Entry 9GXG (electron microscopy, 1.92 A resolution); this record covers chains B and C of the 9 polymer chains in the assembly.

[Chain B (and C)]
Name: Spike glycoprotein
From: Severe acute respiratory syndrome coronavirus 2
Notes: chain C of this document is another copy of the same molecule, construct and numbering; everything in this record applies to it too
Reference sequence: P0DTC2 (SPIKE_SARS2); residue numbers follow UniProt; this construct covers 14-1146
Amino-acid sequence (1133 residues; numbered 14 to 1146; the number before each row is that of its first residue):
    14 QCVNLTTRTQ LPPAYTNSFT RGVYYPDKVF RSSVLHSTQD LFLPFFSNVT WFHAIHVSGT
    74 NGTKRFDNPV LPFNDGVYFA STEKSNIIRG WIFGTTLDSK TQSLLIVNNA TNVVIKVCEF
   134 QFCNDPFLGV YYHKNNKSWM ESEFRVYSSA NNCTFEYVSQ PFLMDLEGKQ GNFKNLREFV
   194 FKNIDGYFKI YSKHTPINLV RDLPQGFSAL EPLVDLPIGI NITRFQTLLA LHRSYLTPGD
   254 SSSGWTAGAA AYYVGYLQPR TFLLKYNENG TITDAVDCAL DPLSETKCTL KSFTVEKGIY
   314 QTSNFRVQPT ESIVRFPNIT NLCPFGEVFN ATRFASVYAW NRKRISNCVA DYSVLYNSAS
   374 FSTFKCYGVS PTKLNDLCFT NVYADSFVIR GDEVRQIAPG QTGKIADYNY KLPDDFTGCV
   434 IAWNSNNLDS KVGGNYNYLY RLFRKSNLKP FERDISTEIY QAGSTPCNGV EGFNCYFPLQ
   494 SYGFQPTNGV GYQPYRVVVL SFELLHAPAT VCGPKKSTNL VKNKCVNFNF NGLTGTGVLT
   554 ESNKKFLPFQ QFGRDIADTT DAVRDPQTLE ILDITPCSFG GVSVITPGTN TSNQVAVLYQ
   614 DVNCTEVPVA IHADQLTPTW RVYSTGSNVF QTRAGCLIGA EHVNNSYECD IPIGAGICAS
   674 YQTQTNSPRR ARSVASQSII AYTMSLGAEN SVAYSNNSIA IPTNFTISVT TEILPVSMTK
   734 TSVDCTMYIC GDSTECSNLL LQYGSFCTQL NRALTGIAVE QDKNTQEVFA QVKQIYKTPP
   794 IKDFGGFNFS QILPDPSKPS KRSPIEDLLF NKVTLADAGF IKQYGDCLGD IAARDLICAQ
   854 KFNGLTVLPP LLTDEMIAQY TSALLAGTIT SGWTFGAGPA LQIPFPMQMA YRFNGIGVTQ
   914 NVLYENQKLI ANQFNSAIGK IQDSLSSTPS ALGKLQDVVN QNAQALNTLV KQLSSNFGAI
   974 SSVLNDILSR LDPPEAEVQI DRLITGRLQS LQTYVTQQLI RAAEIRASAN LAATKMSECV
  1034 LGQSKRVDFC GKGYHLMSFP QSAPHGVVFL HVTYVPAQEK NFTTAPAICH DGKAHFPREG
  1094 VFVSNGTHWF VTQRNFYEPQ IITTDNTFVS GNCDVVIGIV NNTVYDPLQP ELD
Disordered / not traced: 71-75, 619-632, 677-688, 1146 (chain C: 71-75, 619-632, 677-688)
Construct notes: engineered mutation Pro817 (Phe in P0DTC2), Pro892 (Ala in P0DTC2), Pro899 (Ala in P0DTC2), Pro942 (Ala in P0DTC2), Pro986 (Lys in P0DTC2), Pro987 (Val in P0DTC2)
UniProt features mapped onto this chain:
  - region: Asn280 to Cys301 (Putative superantigen), Arg403 to Asp405 (Integrin-binding motif), Asn448 to Phe456 (Immunodominant HLA epitope recognized by the CD8+), Pro681 to Ala684 (Putative superantigen), Ser816 to Tyr837 (Fusion peptide 1), Lys835 to Phe855 (Fusion peptide 2)
  - site (Cleavage): Arg685, Ser686, Arg815, Ser816
  - glycosylation: Asn17 (N-linked (GlcNAc...) (complex) asparagine), Asn61 (N-linked (GlcNAc...) (hybrid) asparagine), Asn74 (N-linked (GlcNAc...) (complex) asparagine), Asn122 (N-linked (GlcNAc...) (hybrid) asparagine), Asn149 (N-linked (GlcNAc...) (complex) asparagine), Asn165 (N-linked (GlcNAc...) (complex) asparagine), Asn234 (N-linked (GlcNAc...) (high mannose) asparagine), Asn282 (N-linked (GlcNAc...) (complex) asparagine), Thr323 (O-linked (GalNAc) threonine), Ser325 (O-linked (HexNAc...) serine), Asn331 (N-linked (GlcNAc...) (complex) asparagine), Asn343 (N-linked (GlcNAc...) (complex) asparagine), Asn603 (N-linked (GlcNAc...) (hybrid) asparagine), Asn616 (N-linked (GlcNAc...) (complex) asparagine), Asn657 (N-linked (GlcNAc...) (complex) asparagine), Thr676 (O-linked (GlcNAc...) threonine), Thr678 (O-linked (GlcNAc...) threonine), Asn709 (N-linked (GlcNAc...) (high mannose) asparagine), Asn717 (N-linked (GlcNAc...) (hybrid) asparagine), Asn801 (N-linked (GlcNAc...) (hybrid) asparagine) and 3 more in UniProt
  - natural variant: Leu18 (L18F: In strain: Beta/B.1.351, Gamma/P.1 and 1 more), Thr19 (T19I: In strain: Omicron/BQ.1.1, Omicron/XBB.1.5 and 1 more; T19R: In strain: Delta/B.1.617.2, Omicron/BA.2 and 4 more), Thr20 (T20N: In strain: Gamma/P.1), Leu24 to Ala27 (sequence variant, change not given here; In strain: Omicron/BA.2, Omicron/BA.2.12.1 and 6 more), Pro26 (P26S: In strain: Gamma/P.1), Gln52 (Q52H: In strain: Omicron/EG.5.1), Ala67 (A67V: In strain: Eta/B.1.525, Omicron/BA.1), His69 to Val70 (deletion: In strain: Alpha/B.1.1.7, Eta/B.1.525 and 5 more), Gly75 (G75V: In strain: Lambda/C.37), Thr76 (T76I: In strain: Lambda/C.37), Asp80 (D80A: In strain: Beta/B.1.351), Val83 (V83A: In strain: Omicron/XBB.1.5, Omicron/EG.5.1), 79 further natural variant entries in UniProt
  - mutagenesis: His69 to Val70 (Increased incorporation of cleaved spike into virions), Asn121 (N121Q: Partial loss of biliverdin affinity), Arg190 (R190K: Partial loss of biliverdin affinity), Asn234 (N234Q: Increased resistance to neutralizing antibodies), Asn331 (N331Q: Reduced viral infectivity), Asn343 (N343Q: Reduced viral infectivity), Leu452 (L452R: Increased resistance to neutralizing antibodies. Decreases HLA binding to NF9 epitope. Increased binding affinity to human ACE2), Tyr453 (Y453F: Decreased HLA binding to NF9 epitope. Increased binding affinity to human ACE2), Ala475 (A475V: Increased resistance to neutralizing antibodies), Val483 (V483A: Increased resistance to neutralizing antibodies), Glu484 (E484D: Increased replication in human TMEM106B overexpressing cells), Phe490 (F490L: Increased resistance to neutralizing antibodies and human covalescent sera neutralization), 14 further mutagenesis entries in UniProt
Disulfide bonds: Cys15-Cys136, Cys131-Cys166, Cys291-Cys301, Cys336-Cys361, Cys379-Cys432, Cys391-Cys525, Cys480-Cys488, Cys538-Cys590, Cys617-Cys649, Cys662-Cys671, Cys738-Cys760, Cys743-Cys749, Cys840-Cys851, Cys1032-Cys1043, Cys1082-Cys1126
Covalently attached groups: N-acetylglucosamine (NAG) linked to Asn17, Asn61, Asn122, Asn149, Asn165, Asn234, Asn282, Asn331, Asn343, Asn616, Asn709, Asn717, Asn1074, Asn1098, Asn1134
Small-molecule neighbours: N-acetylglucosamine (NAG; 2-acetamido-2-deoxy-beta-D-glucopyranose): Tyr351, Ile468, Thr470

[How chain B and chain C interact]
Residue-residue contacts (247; chain B residue first):
  Gln52(B) with Asn751(C), hydrogen bond
  Gln314(B) with Ser735(C); Leu861(C)
  Ser316(B) with Asp737(C)
  Asn317(B) with Asp737(C), hydrogen bond (backbone-side chain); Met740(C); Gly857(C)
  Arg319(B) with Asp737(C), salt bridge; Thr739(C); Met740(C)
  Arg355(B) with Tyr200(C), hydrogen bond; Pro230(C)
  Gly381(B) with Arg983(C), hydrogen bond (backbone-side chain)
  Val382(B) with Arg983(C)
  Ser383(B) with Arg983(C), hydrogen bond (backbone-backbone); Leu984(C); Asp985(C), hydrogen bond (side chain-backbone); Glu988(C), hydrogen bond
  Thr385(B) with Asp985(C)
  Lys386(B) with Leu981(C), hydrogen bond (side chain-backbone); Ser982(C); Arg983(C); Leu984(C)
  Leu390(B) with Ser982(C)
  Asn394(B) with Tyr200(C)
  Tyr396(B) with Tyr200(C); Pro230(C)
  Arg403(B) with Ser373(C), hydrogen bond
  Asp405(B) with Ser373(C), hydrogen bond; Phe374(C); Ser375(C)
  Arg408(B) with Phe374(C), hydrogen bond (side chain-backbone); Ser375(C); Phe377(C)
  Gly413(B) with Pro384(C); Thr385(C)
  Gln414(B) with Thr385(C)
  Thr415(B) with Tyr365(C), hydrogen bond; Tyr369(C); Phe377(C); Pro384(C)
  Gly416(B) with Tyr369(C), hydrogen bond (backbone-side chain)
  Lys417(B) with Tyr369(C)
  Asp420(B) with Tyr369(C), hydrogen bond
  Tyr421(B) with Tyr369(C), hydrophobic
  Leu455(B) with Tyr369(C); Asn370(C)
  Phe456(B) with Asn370(C)
  Pro463(B) with Asp198(C); Gly199(C)
  Phe464(B) with Asp198(C); Gly199(C); Gly232(C)
  Glu465(B) with Gly232(C); Asn234(C)
  Arg466(B) with Ile231(C); Gly232(C), hydrogen bond (backbone-backbone)
  Ile468(B) with Gln115(C); Asn165(C)
  Ser469(B) with Lys113(C)
  Glu471(B) with Lys113(C)
  Leu517(B) with Arg983(C)
  Leu518(B) with Asp979(C); Ser982(C); Arg983(C)
  His519(B) with Lys41(C); Asp979(C)
  Gly545(B) with Ser982(C)
  Thr547(B) with Asn978(C); Ser982(C), hydrogen bond
  Gly548(B) with Asn978(C)
  Val551(B) with Tyr837(C)
  Thr553(B) with Leu841(C); Ile844(C)
  Lys557(B) with Phe43(C); Arg847(C)
  Lys558(B) with Phe43(C)
  Phe559(B) with Phe43(C), hydrophobic
  Phe562(B) with Lys41(C); Glu224(C); Pro225(C), hydrophobic
  Gln563(B) with Lys41(C); Val42(C); Phe43(C)
  Gln564(B) with Lys41(C)
  Phe565(B) with Val42(C); Phe43(C), hydrogen bond (backbone-backbone)
  Gly566(B) with Phe43(C)
  Arg567(B) with Val42(C); Phe43(C), hydrogen bond (backbone-backbone)
  Asp568(B) with Arg847(C)
  Ile569(B) with Val47(C), hydrophobic; Lys964(C); Ser967(C)
  Ala570(B) with Val963(C); Leu966(C); Ser967(C)
  Asp571(B) with Ser967(C); Ser975(C); Val976(C)
  Asp574(B) with Arg847(C), salt bridge
  Asp586(B) with Ile844(C)
  Thr588(B) with Leu841(C); Ile844(C); Phe855(C)
  Pro589(B) with Tyr837(C), hydrogen bond (backbone-side chain); Phe855(C), hydrophobic
  Cys590(B) with Asp745(C); Tyr837(C)
  Ser591(B) with Met740(C); Asp745(C), hydrogen bond; Phe855(C)
  Phe592(B) with Lys835(C); Gln836(C); Tyr837(C); Cys840(C), hydrophobic; Lys854(C); Phe855(C), hydrophobic
  Gln613(B) with Phe833(C), hydrogen bond (side chain-backbone); Ile834(C); Thr859(C); Val860(C); Leu861(C); Pro862(C)
  Asp614(B) with Phe833(C); Lys835(C), hydrogen bond (side chain-backbone); Gln836(C); Lys854(C), salt bridge
  Asn616(B) with Gln836(C), hydrogen bond (backbone-side chain)
  Arg634(B) with Tyr837(C)
  Gln644(B) with Ile834(C)
  Thr645(B) with Ile834(C)
  Arg646(B) with Ile834(C); Thr866(C); Glu868(C), salt bridge
  Ala647(B) with Pro862(C), hydrophobic
  Gly648(B) with Ile834(C)
  Pro665(B) with Leu864(C), hydrophobic
  Gly667(B) with Pro863(C); Leu864(C)
  Ala668(B) with Pro863(C), hydrogen bond (backbone-backbone); Leu864(C); Thr866(C)
  Gly669(B) with Leu864(C), hydrogen bond (backbone-backbone); Thr866(C); Met869(C)
  Ile670(B) with Leu864(C)
  Thr696(B) with Met869(C)
  Met697(B) with Leu864(C), hydrophobic; Leu865(C), hydrophobic; Met869(C), hydrophobic
  Leu699(B) with Lys786(C); Ile788(C), hydrophobic; Met869(C); Gln872(C); Tyr873(C), hydrogen bond (backbone-side chain)
  Ala701(B) with Lys786(C); Gln787(C); Ile788(C), hydrogen bond (backbone-backbone)
  Glu702(B) with Ile788(C); Lys790(C), salt bridge
  Asn703(B) with Gln787(C), hydrogen bond; Ile788(C), hydrogen bond (backbone-backbone); Tyr789(C); Lys790(C), hydrogen bond (backbone-backbone)
  Val705(B) with Tyr789(C), hydrophobic; Thr883(C); Ala893(C), hydrophobic; Gln895(C)
  Ala706(B) with Gln895(C)
  Tyr707(B) with Asp796(C); Phe797(C); Thr883(C); Ile896(C); Pro897(C); Phe898(C), hydrogen bond (side chain-backbone)
  Ser708(B) with Pro897(C)
  Asn709(B) with Asp796(C); Pro897(C)
  Asn710(B) with Pro897(C)
  Ser711(B) with Gln895(C), hydrogen bond; Ile896(C); Pro897(C)
  Ile712(B) with Gln895(C); Ile896(C), hydrophobic
  Ala713(B) with Leu894(C); Gln895(C), hydrogen bond (backbone-backbone)
  Pro715(B) with Leu894(C)
  Gln957(B) with Arg765(C)
  Thr961(B) with Arg765(C)
  Gln965(B) with Ser758(C); Phe759(C); Gln762(C), hydrogen bond
  Ser968(B) with Gln755(C); Phe759(C)
  Phe970(B) with Tyr756(C); Phe759(C), hydrophobic
  Gly971(B) with Tyr756(C); Asp994(C)
  Asp985(B) with Gly413(C)
  Pro986(B) with Asp427(C)
  Pro987(B) with Asp427(C)
  Gln1002(B) with Phe759(C); Gln1005(C), hydrogen bond
  Ser1003(B) with Phe759(C)
  Thr1006(B) with Gln762(C); Gln1005(C)
  Thr1009(B) with Thr1009(C)
  Gln1010(B) with Leu1012(C)
  Glu1017(B) with Glu773(C); Arg1019(C), salt bridge
  Arg1039(B) with Thr1027(C); Glu1031(C), salt bridge; Arg1039(C)
  Val1040(B) with Ser1030(C); Glu1031(C); Gly1035(C)
  Asp1041(B) with Gln784(C); Gly889(C); Ser1030(C); Leu1034(C)
  Lys1045(B) with Gly889(C), hydrogen bond (side chain-backbone)
  Gly1046(B) with Ala890(C)
  Tyr1047(B) with Trp886(C); Ala890(C)
  Pro1069(B) with Pro892(C)
  Glu1072(B) with Pro892(C); Leu894(C)
  Asn1074(B) with Gln895(C), hydrogen bond
  Thr1077(B) with Pro897(C); Met900(C)
  Pro1079(B) with Tyr917(C), hydrophobic
  Phe1089(B) with Asn914(C); Tyr917(C), hydrophobic
  Pro1090(B) with Gln913(C)
  Val1094(B) with Met900(C), hydrophobic; Tyr904(C)
  Arg1107(B) with Tyr904(C); Asn907(C); Gln913(C)
  Phe1121(B) with Asn914(C)
  Ser1123(B) with Asn914(C), hydrogen bond; Glu918(C), hydrogen bond
  Val1128(B) with Tyr917(C); Glu918(C)
  Ile1130(B) with Lys921(C)
  Leu1141(B) with Leu1141(C), hydrophobic
Also at the interface, not in a pair above, chain B (147 interface residues in all): Thr274, Thr302, Lys424, Pro426, Asp428, Ser514, Leu546, Thr549, Leu560, Val615, Cys662, Ile666, Cys671, Gly700, Ser704, Asn969, Ile1013, Val1068, Ala1078, Val1129, Leu1145
Also at the interface, not in a pair above, chain C (140 interface residues in all): Tyr38, Asp40, Arg44, Ser45, Glu132, Thr167, Asp228, Ile233, Asn282, Ser366, Leu754, Thr761, Ala766, Pro792, Ile882, Thr887, Gly891, Thr912, Gln920, Ile1013, Glu1111, Glu1144, Leu1145

[In short]
147 residues of chain B face 140 of chain C across their interface, with 39 hydrogen bonds and 7 salt bridges.
Polar pairs include Arg319(B)-Asp737(C), Asp574(B)-Arg847(C) and Asp614(B)-Lys854(C). Bound to chain B:
N-acetylglucosamine.
Chain B and chain C are both Spike glycoprotein (Severe acute respiratory syndrome coronavirus 2); the
structure, Structure of the SARS-CoV spike glycoprotein in complex with a biparatopic Bicycle molecule, was
determined by electron microscopy.
